PDB entry 8SLB | X-ray diffraction, 2.04 A resolution | chains A and L of the 3 polymer chains in the assembly

[Chain A]
Protein: Cobalt/magnesium transport protein CorA
From: Thermotoga maritima MSB8
UniProtKB: Q9WZ31 (CORA_THEMA); residues 1-266 here = UniProt positions 1-266
Sequence (288 residues; each row starts with the number of its first residue; numbers below 1 keep their minus sign (Met-21 is residue -21)):
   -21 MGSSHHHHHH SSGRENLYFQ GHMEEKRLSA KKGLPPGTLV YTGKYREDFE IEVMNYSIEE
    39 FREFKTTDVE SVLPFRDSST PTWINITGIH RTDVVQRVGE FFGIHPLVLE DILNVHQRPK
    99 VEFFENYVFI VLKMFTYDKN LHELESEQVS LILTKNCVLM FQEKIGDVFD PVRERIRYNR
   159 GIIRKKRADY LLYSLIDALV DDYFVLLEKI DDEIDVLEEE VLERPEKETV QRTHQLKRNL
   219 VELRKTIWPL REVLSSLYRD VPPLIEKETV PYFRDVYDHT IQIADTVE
Unresolved in the structure: -21 to 8, 115-120, 199-202
Construct notes: initiating methionine (-21); expression tag (-20 to 0)
Swiss-Prot annotation at these positions:
  - mutagenesis: Asp89 (D89F/K: Decreases ion transport), Asp253 (D253K: Increases protein stability. Decreases ion transport)
What the authors report for this chain:
  - conformationally variable residues (order/disorder transition): Tyr115 to Glu121, Glu197 to Glu206

[Chain L]
Protein: sAB C12 Light Chain
From: Homo sapiens
Sequence (215 residues; each row starts with the number of its first residue):
     1 SDIQMTQSPS SLSASVGDRV TITCRASQSV SSAVAWYQQK PGKAPKLLIY SASSLYSGVP
    61 SRFSGSRSGT DFTLTISSLQ PEDFATYYCQ QSYYKPITFG QGTKVEIKRT VAAPSVFIFP
   121 PSDSQLKSGT ASVVCLLNNF YPREAKVQWK VDNALQSGNS QESVTEQDSK DSTYSLSSTL
   181 TLSKADYEKH KVYACEVTHQ GLSSPVTKSF NRGEC
Unresolved in the structure: 215
Disulfide bonds: Cys24-Cys89, Cys135-Cys195

[How chain A and chain L interact]
Pairs across the interface - 19 pairs, chain A then chain L:
  Arg54(A) - Ser1(L)  hydrogen bond (side chain-backbone)
  Arg54(A) - Ile3(L)
  Arg54(A) - Gln28(L)
  Arg54(A) - Tyr94(L)
  Asp55(A) - Ser1(L)
  Asp55(A) - Gln28(L)
  Glu78(A) - Tyr94(L)
  Glu78(A) - Lys95(L)  salt bridge
  Phe79(A) - Ser1(L)
  Phe79(A) - Tyr94(L)
  Phe79(A) - Lys95(L)
  Phe80(A) - Tyr94(L)
  Gly81(A) - Tyr93(L)
  Gly81(A) - Tyr94(L)
  Glu103(A) - Ser31(L)  hydrogen bond
  Glu103(A) - Arg67(L)  salt bridge
  Asn104(A) - Ser29(L)  hydrogen bond
  Asn104(A) - Tyr93(L)
  Tyr105(A) - Tyr93(L)
Also at the interface, not in a pair above, chain L (10 interface residues in all): Ser32

[In short]
9 residues of chain A face 10 of chain L across their interface; the contacts include 3 hydrogen bonds and 2
salt bridges. Polar pairs include Glu78(A)-Lys95(L), Glu103(A)-Arg67(L) and Arg54(A)-Ser1(L). UniProt lists 2
mutagenesis sites on chain A. From the paper: conformational variability at Tyr115(A) and Glu197(A).
Chain A is Cobalt/magnesium transport protein CorA (Thermotoga maritima MSB8) and chain L is sAB C12 Light
Chain (Homo sapiens); the structure, X-ray structure of CorA N-terminal domain in complex with
conformation-specific synthetic antibody C12, was determined by X-ray diffraction.
